PDB entry 2C8O | X-ray diffraction, 1.50 A resolution | chain A

== Chain A ==
Molecule: Lysozyme C
Source organism: Gallus gallus
Notes: EC 3.2.1.17
UniProt: P00698 (LYSC_CHICK); residues 1-129 here correspond to UniProt positions 19-147 (UniProt number = residue number + 18)
Amino-acid sequence (129 residues; numbered 1 to 129; the number before each row is that of its first residue):
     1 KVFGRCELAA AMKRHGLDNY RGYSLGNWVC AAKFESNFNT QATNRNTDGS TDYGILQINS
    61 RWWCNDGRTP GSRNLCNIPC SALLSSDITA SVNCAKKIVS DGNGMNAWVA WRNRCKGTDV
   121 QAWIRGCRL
Cystine bridges: Cys6-Cys127, Cys30-Cys115, Cys64-Cys80, Cys76-Cys94
Curated features (UniProtKB/Swiss-Prot):
  - active site: Glu35, Asp52
  - binding site (substrate): Asp101

== In short ==
Curated annotation (UniProt) lists active-site residues Glu35 and Asp52 and substrate-binding residue Asp101.
Chain A is Lysozyme C (Gallus gallus); the structure, lysozyme (1sec) and UV lasr excited fluorescence, was
determined by X-ray diffraction together with 2C8P, 2C8Q and 2C8R from the same study.
